7X52 - chains D and F of the 6 polymer chains in the assembly; structure by X-ray diffraction, 1.90 A resolution.

Chain D (and F):
Protein: Glutamate decarboxylase
Source organism: Bacteroides thetaiotaomicron VPI-5482
Notes: EC 4.1.1.15; chain F of this document is another copy of the same molecule, construct and numbering; everything in this record applies to it too
UniProt: Q8A4M9 (Q8A4M9_BACTN); residue numbers follow UniProt; this construct covers 1-481
Amino-acid sequence (502 residues; numbered -20 to 481; the number before each row is that of its first residue; numbers below 1 keep their minus sign (Met-20 is residue -20)):
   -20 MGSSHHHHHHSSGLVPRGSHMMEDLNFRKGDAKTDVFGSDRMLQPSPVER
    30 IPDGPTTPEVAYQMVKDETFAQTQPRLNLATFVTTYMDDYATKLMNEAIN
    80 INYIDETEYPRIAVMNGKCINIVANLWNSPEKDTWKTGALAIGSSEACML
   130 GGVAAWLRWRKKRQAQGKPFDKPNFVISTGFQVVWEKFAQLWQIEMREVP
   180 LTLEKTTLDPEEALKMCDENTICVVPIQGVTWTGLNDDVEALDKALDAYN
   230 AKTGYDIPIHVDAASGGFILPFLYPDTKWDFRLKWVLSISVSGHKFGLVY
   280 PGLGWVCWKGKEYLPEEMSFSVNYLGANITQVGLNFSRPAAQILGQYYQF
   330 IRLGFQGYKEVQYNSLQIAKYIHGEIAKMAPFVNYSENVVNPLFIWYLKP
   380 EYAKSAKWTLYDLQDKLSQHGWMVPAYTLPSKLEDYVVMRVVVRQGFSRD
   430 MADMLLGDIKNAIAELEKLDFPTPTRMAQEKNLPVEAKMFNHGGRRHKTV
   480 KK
Unresolved in the structure: -20 to 1, 460-481
Differences from the reference sequence: initiating methionine (-20); expression tag (-19 to 0)
Covalently attached groups: pyridoxal phosphate (PLP) linked to Lys274
Small-molecule neighbours:
  - malonate ion (MLI): Gln346, Ile347, Tyr350, Arg428
  - pyridoxal phosphate (PLP), molecule 1: Gly122, Ser123, Ser124, Gln161, Val163, Ile206, Gly208, Thr210, Asp241, Ala243, Ser244, Ser271, His273
  - pyridoxal phosphate (PLP), molecule 2: Tyr303, Phe315, Ser316

How chain D and chain F interact:
Pairs across the interface - 235 pairs, chain D then chain F:
  Ser25(D) - Lys97(F)  hydrogen bond
  Ser25(D) - Tyr326(F)  hydrogen bond
  Pro26(D) - Lys97(F)
  Pro26(D) - Tyr326(F)  hydrogen bond (backbone-side chain)
  Pro26(D) - Ile330(F)  hydrophobic
  Val27(D) - Lys97(F)
  Val27(D) - Asn100(F)  hydrogen bond (backbone-side chain)
  Glu28(D) - Asn100(F)
  Glu28(D) - Ile101(F)
  Glu28(D) - Asn104(F)  hydrogen bond (backbone-side chain)
  Glu28(D) - Thr113(F)
  Glu28(D) - Lys115(F)  salt bridge
  Arg29(D) - Ile101(F)
  Arg29(D) - Asn104(F)
  Ile30(D) - Ile101(F)
  Ile30(D) - Phe329(F)
  Ile30(D) - Gly333(F)
  Ile30(D) - Phe334(F)
  Ile30(D) - Tyr337(F)  hydrophobic
  Pro31(D) - Phe329(F)
  Pro31(D) - Gly333(F)
  Pro31(D) - Phe334(F)  hydrogen bond (backbone-backbone)
  Asp32(D) - Phe334(F)  hydrogen bond (backbone-backbone)
  Asp32(D) - Gln335(F)  hydrogen bond (backbone-backbone)
  Gly33(D) - Leu332(F)
  Gly33(D) - Gly333(F)
  Pro34(D) - Arg331(F)
  Pro34(D) - Leu332(F)
  Pro34(D) - Gln335(F)
  Thr35(D) - Ile330(F)
  Thr35(D) - Arg331(F)  hydrogen bond (backbone-backbone)
  Pro37(D) - Tyr69(F)  hydrophobic
  Pro37(D) - Tyr327(F)
  Pro37(D) - Arg331(F)
  Glu38(D) - Tyr69(F)
  Ala40(D) - Tyr327(F)  hydrophobic
  Ala40(D) - Ile330(F)  hydrophobic
  Ala40(D) - Arg331(F)
  Tyr41(D) - Tyr69(F)
  Tyr41(D) - Lys72(F)
  Tyr41(D) - Leu73(F)  hydrophobic
  Tyr41(D) - Glu76(F)  hydrogen bond
  Tyr41(D) - Tyr327(F)
  Met43(D) - Ile330(F)  hydrophobic
  Val44(D) - Leu73(F)  hydrophobic
  Val44(D) - Met94(F)
  Val44(D) - Leu323(F)
  Val44(D) - Tyr326(F)  hydrophobic
  Val44(D) - Tyr327(F)  hydrophobic
  Val44(D) - Ile330(F)  hydrophobic
  Lys45(D) - Leu73(F)
  Glu47(D) - Arg90(F)
  Glu47(D) - Met94(F)
  Glu47(D) - Lys97(F)  salt bridge
  Glu47(D) - Tyr326(F)
  Ala50(D) - Arg90(F)  hydrogen bond (backbone-side chain)
  Gln51(D) - Glu87(F)
  Gln51(D) - Tyr88(F)
  Gln51(D) - Pro89(F)
  Gln51(D) - Arg90(F)  hydrogen bond (side chain-backbone)
  Gln51(D) - Ile91(F)  hydrogen bond (side chain-backbone)
  Thr52(D) - Glu87(F)  hydrogen bond (backbone-backbone)
  Thr52(D) - Tyr88(F)
  Pro54(D) - Asn79(F)
  Pro54(D) - Tyr88(F)
  Asn57(D) - Asp84(F)  hydrogen bond
  Asn57(D) - Glu87(F)
  Asn57(D) - Tyr88(F)  hydrogen bond
  Ala59(D) - Glu87(F)
  Ala59(D) - Leu304(F)
  Thr60(D) - Asp84(F)  hydrogen bond
  Val62(D) - Asn81(F)
  Val62(D) - Ser316(F)
  Thr64(D) - Asn79(F)  hydrogen bond (backbone-side chain)
  Tyr69(D) - Pro37(F)  hydrophobic
  Tyr69(D) - Glu38(F)  hydrogen bond
  Tyr69(D) - Tyr41(F)
  Lys72(D) - Tyr41(F)
  Leu73(D) - Tyr41(F)  hydrophobic
  Leu73(D) - Val44(F)  hydrophobic
  Leu73(D) - Lys45(F)
  Met74(D) - Ile78(F)  hydrophobic
  Asn75(D) - Asn75(F)
  Asn75(D) - Ile78(F)
  Glu76(D) - Tyr41(F)  hydrogen bond
  Glu76(D) - Lys45(F)  salt bridge
  Ile78(D) - Met74(F)  hydrophobic
  Ile78(D) - Asn75(F)
  Ile78(D) - Tyr279(F)  hydrophobic
  Ile78(D) - Pro280(F)
  Asn79(D) - Pro54(F)
  Asn79(D) - Thr64(F)  hydrogen bond (side chain-backbone)
  Asn79(D) - Tyr279(F)
  Ile80(D) - Pro280(F)
  Asn81(D) - Thr60(F)
  Asn81(D) - Val62(F)
  Asp84(D) - Asn57(F)  hydrogen bond
  Asp84(D) - Thr60(F)  hydrogen bond
  Glu87(D) - Gln51(F)
  Glu87(D) - Thr52(F)  hydrogen bond (backbone-backbone)
  Glu87(D) - Asn57(F)
  Glu87(D) - Ala59(F)
  Glu87(D) - Met402(F)
  Tyr88(D) - Gln51(F)
  Tyr88(D) - Thr52(F)
  Tyr88(D) - Pro54(F)
  Tyr88(D) - Asn57(F)  hydrogen bond
  Pro89(D) - Gln51(F)
  Arg90(D) - Glu47(F)
  Arg90(D) - Ala50(F)  hydrogen bond (side chain-backbone)
  Arg90(D) - Gln51(F)  hydrogen bond (backbone-side chain)
  Ile91(D) - Gln51(F)  hydrogen bond (backbone-side chain)
  Met94(D) - Val44(F)
  Met94(D) - Glu47(F)
  Lys97(D) - Ser25(F)  hydrogen bond
  Lys97(D) - Pro26(F)
  Lys97(D) - Val27(F)
  Lys97(D) - Glu47(F)  salt bridge
  Asn100(D) - Val27(F)  hydrogen bond (side chain-backbone)
  Asn100(D) - Glu28(F)
  Ile101(D) - Glu28(F)
  Ile101(D) - Arg29(F)
  Ile101(D) - Ile30(F)
  Asn104(D) - Glu28(F)  hydrogen bond (side chain-backbone)
  Thr113(D) - Glu28(F)
  Lys115(D) - Glu28(F)  salt bridge
  Ile121(D) - Asn314(F)
  Ile121(D) - Ser316(F)
  Ser124(D) - Leu313(F)  hydrogen bond (side chain-backbone)
  Ser124(D) - Asn314(F)
  Ser124(D) - Phe315(F)
  Glu125(D) - Asn314(F)
  Met128(D) - Leu313(F)
  Val132(D) - Leu170(F)
  Trp135(D) - Leu170(F)
  Trp135(D) - Gln172(F)
  Leu136(D) - Gln172(F)
  Arg139(D) - Gln172(F)
  Gln161(D) - Tyr303(F)  hydrogen bond
  Gln161(D) - Phe315(F)
  Val162(D) - Phe315(F)  hydrophobic
  Val163(D) - Phe315(F)  hydrophobic
  Glu165(D) - Phe299(F)
  Lys166(D) - Phe299(F)
  Lys166(D) - Gln310(F)  hydrogen bond
  Lys166(D) - Gly312(F)  hydrogen bond (side chain-backbone)
  Lys166(D) - Asn314(F)
  Gln169(D) - Glu296(F)
  Gln169(D) - Phe299(F)
  Leu170(D) - Val132(F)
  Leu170(D) - Trp135(F)
  Leu170(D) - Trp171(F)  hydrogen bond (backbone-side chain)
  Leu170(D) - Met297(F)  hydrophobic
  Leu170(D) - Leu313(F)  hydrophobic
  Trp171(D) - Trp135(F)
  Trp171(D) - Leu170(F)  hydrogen bond (side chain-backbone)
  Trp171(D) - Trp171(F)  hydrophobic
  Gln172(D) - Trp135(F)
  Gln172(D) - Arg139(F)
  Trp211(D) - Asn302(F)
  His273(D) - Ser316(F)
  Tyr279(D) - Ile78(F)  hydrophobic
  Tyr279(D) - Asn79(F)
  Pro280(D) - Ile78(F)
  Pro280(D) - Arg317(F)
  Pro280(D) - Pro318(F)
  Gly281(D) - Pro318(F)
  Glu296(D) - Gln169(F)
  Met297(D) - Leu170(F)  hydrophobic
  Phe299(D) - Glu165(F)
  Phe299(D) - Lys166(F)
  Phe299(D) - Gln169(F)
  Asn302(D) - Tyr406(F)
  Tyr303(D) - Phe61(F)  hydrophobic
  Tyr303(D) - Gln161(F)  hydrogen bond
  Tyr303(D) - Thr210(F)
  Tyr303(D) - Pro404(F)
  Tyr303(D) - Arg419(F)  hydrogen bond (backbone-side chain)
  Gly305(D) - Pro404(F)
  Gln310(D) - Lys166(F)
  Gly312(D) - Lys166(F)
  Leu313(D) - Ser124(F)  hydrogen bond (backbone-side chain)
  Leu313(D) - Met128(F)
  Leu313(D) - Leu170(F)  hydrophobic
  Asn314(D) - Ile121(F)
  Asn314(D) - Ser124(F)
  Asn314(D) - Glu125(F)
  Asn314(D) - Lys166(F)  hydrogen bond (backbone-side chain)
  Asn314(D) - Asn314(F)  hydrogen bond
  Phe315(D) - Ser124(F)
  Phe315(D) - Gln161(F)
  Phe315(D) - Val162(F)  hydrophobic
  Phe315(D) - Lys166(F)
  Ser316(D) - Val62(F)
  Ser316(D) - Ile121(F)
  Ser316(D) - His273(F)
  Arg317(D) - Pro280(F)
  Pro318(D) - Pro280(F)
  Pro318(D) - Gly281(F)
  Leu323(D) - Val44(F)
  Leu323(D) - Thr48(F)
  Tyr326(D) - Ser25(F)  hydrogen bond
  Tyr326(D) - Pro26(F)  hydrogen bond (side chain-backbone)
  Tyr326(D) - Val44(F)  hydrophobic
  Tyr327(D) - Pro37(F)
  Tyr327(D) - Ala40(F)  hydrophobic
  Tyr327(D) - Tyr41(F)
  Tyr327(D) - Val44(F)
  Phe329(D) - Ile30(F)
  Phe329(D) - Pro31(F)
  Ile330(D) - Pro26(F)
  Ile330(D) - Thr35(F)
  Ile330(D) - Ala40(F)  hydrophobic
  Ile330(D) - Met43(F)  hydrophobic
  Arg331(D) - Pro34(F)
  Arg331(D) - Thr35(F)  hydrogen bond (backbone-backbone)
  Arg331(D) - Pro37(F)
  Arg331(D) - Ala40(F)
  Leu332(D) - Gly33(F)
  Leu332(D) - Pro34(F)
  Gly333(D) - Ile30(F)
  Gly333(D) - Pro31(F)
  Gly333(D) - Gly33(F)
  Phe334(D) - Ile30(F)
  Phe334(D) - Pro31(F)  hydrogen bond (backbone-backbone)
  Phe334(D) - Asp32(F)
  Gln335(D) - Asp32(F)  hydrogen bond (backbone-backbone)
  Gln335(D) - Pro34(F)
  Tyr337(D) - Ile30(F)  hydrophobic
  Met402(D) - Glu87(F)
  Pro404(D) - Tyr303(F)
  Pro404(D) - Gly305(F)
  Tyr406(D) - Asn302(F)
  Thr407(D) - Asn302(F)  hydrogen bond (backbone-side chain)
  Arg419(D) - Tyr303(F)  hydrogen bond (side chain-backbone)
Other interface residues (no listed pair), chain D (115 interface residues in all): Arg20, Thr48, Phe61, Thr63, Asp67, Leu105, Trp114, Thr210, Phe251, Ser300, Leu304, Gln321
Other interface residues (no listed pair), chain F (116 interface residues in all): Thr63, Asp67, Ile80, Leu105, Trp114, Leu136, Val163, Trp211, Phe251, Ser300, Val301, Val311, Gln321, Ala405

In short:
Chain D and chain F form an interface of 115 and 116 residues respectively, with 49 hydrogen bonds and 5 salt
bridges. Polar pairs include Glu28(D)-Lys115(F), Glu47(D)-Lys97(F) and Glu76(D)-Lys45(F). Chain D binds
malonate ion and pyridoxal phosphate. Covalently linked pyridoxal phosphate: at Lys274(D).
Chain D and chain F are both Glutamate decarboxylase (Bacteroides thetaiotaomicron VPI-5482); the structure,
Crystal structure of Bacteroides thetaiotaomicron glutamate decarboxylase BTGAD-PLP complex, was determined by
X-ray diffraction together with 7X4L, 7X51 and 7X4Y from the same study.
